PDB entry 4JNX | X-ray diffraction, 1.95 A resolution | chains A and B of the 4 polymer chains in the assembly

== Chain A ==
Protein: RNA silencing suppressor p19
From: Tomato bushy stunt virus
UniProt: P69517 (P19_TBSVK); residues 5-127 here correspond to UniProt positions 27-149 (UniProt number = residue number + 22)
Chain sequence (127 residues; row label = number of the first residue in the row):
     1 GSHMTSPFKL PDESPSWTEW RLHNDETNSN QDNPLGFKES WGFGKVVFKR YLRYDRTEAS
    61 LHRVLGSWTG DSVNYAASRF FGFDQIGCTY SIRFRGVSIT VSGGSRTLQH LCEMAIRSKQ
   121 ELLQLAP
Disordered / not traced: 1, 28-29
Differences from the reference sequence: expression tag (1-4)

== Chain B ==
Molecule: 20-nt RNA strand
Sequence (20 nucleotides; each row starts with the number of its first residue):
   401 GCUGCUGCUG CUGCUGCUGC

== How chain A and chain B interact ==
Residue-residue contacts (14):
  Trp17(A) - G419(B)  stacking on the base
  Trp17(A) - C420(B)  base contact
  Gly44(A) - U409(B)  sugar contact
  Gly44(A) - G410(B)  sugar contact
  Lys45(A) - C408(B)  hydrogen bond to the phosphate
  Lys45(A) - U409(B)  salt bridge to the phosphate
  Lys45(A) - G410(B)  phosphate contact
  Arg93(A) - U412(B)  salt bridge to the phosphate
  Arg93(A) - G413(B)  salt bridge to the phosphate
  Arg93(A) - C414(B)  salt bridge to the phosphate
  Ser98(A) - C411(B)  phosphate contact
  Ser98(A) - U412(B)  hydrogen bond to the phosphate
  Ser98(A) - G413(B)  hydrogen bond to the phosphate
  Thr100(A) - U412(B)  sugar contact
Also at the interface, not in a pair above, chain A (10 interface residues in all): Val46, Thr89, Ser91, Gly96

== Overview ==
10 residues of chain A face 9 of chain B across their interface; the contacts include 3 hydrogen bonds, 4 salt
bridges and 1 aromatic stacking contact. Polar pairs include Lys45(A)-C408(B), Ser98(A)-U412(B) and
Ser98(A)-G413(B).
Here chain A is RNA silencing suppressor p19 (Tomato bushy stunt virus) and chain B is a 20-nt RNA strand.
Entry 4JNX (Crystal structure of RNA silencing suppressor p19 complexed with double-helical RNA 20mer
pG(CUG)6C) was determined by X-ray diffraction.
